PDB entry 8AT6 | electron microscopy, 3.70 A resolution | chains B and F of the 6 polymer chains in the assembly

# Chain B
Name: Elongator complex protein 5
From: Saccharomyces cerevisiae
UniProtKB: P38874 (ELP5_YEAST); residues 1-309 here = UniProt positions 1-309
Chain sequence (309 residues; numbered 1 to 309; the number before each row is that of its first residue):
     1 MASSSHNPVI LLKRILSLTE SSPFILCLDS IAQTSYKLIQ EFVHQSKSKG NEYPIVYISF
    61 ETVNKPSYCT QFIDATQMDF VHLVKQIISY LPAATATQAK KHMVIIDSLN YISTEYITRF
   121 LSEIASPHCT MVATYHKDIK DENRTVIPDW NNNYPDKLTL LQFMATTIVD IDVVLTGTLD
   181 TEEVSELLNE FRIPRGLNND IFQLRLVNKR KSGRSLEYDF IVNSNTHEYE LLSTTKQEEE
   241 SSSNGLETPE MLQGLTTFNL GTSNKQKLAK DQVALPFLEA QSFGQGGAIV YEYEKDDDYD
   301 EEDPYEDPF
Not modelled in the structure: 1-5, 233-309

# Chain F
Name: Elongator complex protein 6
From: Saccharomyces cerevisiae
UniProtKB: Q04868 (ELP6_YEAST); residues 1-273 here = UniProt positions 1-273
Chain sequence (273 residues; numbered 1 to 273; the number before each row is that of its first residue):
     1 MGSVQRQDLV LFSDQSVLPA HFFQDSNSHN LFFITHQSCT QPLWMINALV ETHVLGSPSS
    61 LNESSSSMLP SSTRSHAVLA SFIHEQNYFT NSLNKLKIPS NNYNVLDFLS DFIVNNIHNK
   121 PRDKILSDVL AKFSAAIQNN PTDTIVIIEQ PELLLSLVSG LTCSELNNKF ITPLLRQCKV
   181 LIIVSNSDIF NIDEYDASVH SSNLQNFYKS SFIKSMINLN LNPLKTGFAK DVTGSLHVCR
   241 GGAPIATSNT SLHVVENEYL YLNEKESTKL FYR
Not modelled in the structure: 1-2
Reported in the primary citation:
  - mutagenesis - T226A/F228A/K230A: decreased catalytic activity

# Interface between chain B and chain F
Residue-residue contacts (43):
  Ser30(B) - Ile213(F)
  Ile31(B) - Phe212(F)
  Thr34(B) - Gly242(F)  hydrogen bond (side chain-backbone)
  Tyr36(B) - Pro244(F)
  Ser59(B) - Arg176(F)  hydrogen bond
  Glu61(B) - Ile213(F)
  Glu61(B) - Lys214(F)
  Thr62(B) - Arg176(F)
  Val63(B) - His29(F)
  Val63(B) - Thr172(F)
  Val63(B) - Arg176(F)
  Asn64(B) - His29(F)  hydrogen bond (side chain-backbone)
  Asp74(B) - Arg176(F)  salt bridge
  Thr76(B) - Asn168(F)
  Thr76(B) - Arg176(F)
  Tyr111(B) - Ser164(F)
  Asp138(B) - Lys209(F)  salt bridge
  Ile139(B) - Asn206(F)
  Ile139(B) - Lys209(F)
  Lys140(B) - Ser198(F)
  Lys140(B) - Asn206(F)  hydrogen bond (backbone-side chain)
  Glu142(B) - Ser164(F)
  Asn189(B) - Phe190(F)
  Glu190(B) - Phe190(F)
  Glu190(B) - Asn191(F)  hydrogen bond (backbone-side chain)
  Arg192(B) - Asn222(F)
  Arg192(B) - Pro223(F)
  Arg192(B) - Lys225(F)
  Ile193(B) - Asn218(F)
  Ile193(B) - Asn220(F)
  Ile193(B) - His237(F)  hydrogen bond (backbone-side chain)
  Pro194(B) - Cys239(F)  hydrogen bond (backbone-side chain)
  Arg195(B) - Glu256(F)
  Arg195(B) - Asn257(F)
  Arg195(B) - Glu258(F)
  Gly196(B) - Arg240(F)  hydrogen bond (backbone-side chain)
  Gly196(B) - Glu256(F)  hydrogen bond (backbone-side chain)
  Leu197(B) - Arg240(F)  hydrogen bond (backbone-side chain)
  Leu197(B) - Glu256(F)
  Asn198(B) - Arg240(F)
  Asn198(B) - Gly241(F)  hydrogen bond (side chain-backbone)
  Asn198(B) - Gly242(F)
  Asn199(B) - Arg240(F)
Other interface residues (no listed pair), chain B (30 interface residues in all): Phe72, Gln77, Arg144, Phe191
Other interface residues (no listed pair), chain F (35 interface residues in all): Ser28, Phe33, Thr35, Gln37, Thr162, Lys169, Ser210, Ala246

# In short
30 residues of chain B and 35 residues of chain F are in contact; the contacts include 11 hydrogen bonds and 2
salt bridges. Among the polar pairs are Asp74(B)-Arg176(F), Asp138(B)-Lys209(F) and Thr34(B)-Gly242(F). The
paper reports that T226A/F228A/K230A of chain F reduce catalytic activity.
Chain B is Elongator complex protein 5 and chain F is Elongator complex protein 6, both from Saccharomyces
cerevisiae; the structure, Cryo-EM structure of yeast Elp456 subcomplex, was determined by electron microscopy
(same publication as 8ASV, 8ASW and 8AVG).
